Entry 4AE2 (X-ray diffraction, 1.68 A resolution); this record covers chains A and B of the 3 polymer chains in the assembly.

# Chain A (and B)
Protein: Collagen alpha-1(III) chain
From: Homo sapiens
Notes: fragment: cpropeptide of procollagen iii, residues 1222-1466; chain B of this document is another copy of the same molecule, construct and numbering; everything in this record applies to it too
Reference sequence: P02461 (CO3A1_HUMAN); residues 1-245 here correspond to UniProt positions 1222-1466 (UniProt number = residue number + 1221)
Amino-acid sequence (256 residues; row label = number of the first residue in the row; numbers below 1 keep their minus sign (Glu-10 is residue -10)):
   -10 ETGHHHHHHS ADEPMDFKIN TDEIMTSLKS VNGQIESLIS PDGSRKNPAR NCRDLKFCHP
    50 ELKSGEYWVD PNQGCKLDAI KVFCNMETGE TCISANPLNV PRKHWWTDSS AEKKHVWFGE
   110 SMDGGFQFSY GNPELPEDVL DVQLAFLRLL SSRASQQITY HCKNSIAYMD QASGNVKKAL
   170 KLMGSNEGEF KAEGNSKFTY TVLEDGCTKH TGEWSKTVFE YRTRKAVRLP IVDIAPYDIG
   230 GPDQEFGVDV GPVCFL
Unresolved in the structure: -10 to 29, 98-101 (chain B: -10 to 29, 100-101)
Differences from the reference sequence: expression tag (-10 to 0); variant Gln132 (His1353 in P02461); engineered mutation Gln146 (Asn1367 in P02461)
Curated features (UniProtKB/Swiss-Prot):
  - binding site (Ca(2+)): Asp59, Asn61, Gln62, Cys64, Asp67
Cystine bridges: Cys41-Cys73, Cys81-Cys243, Cys151-Cys196
Bound ions: Ca2+: Asp59, Asn61, Gln62, Cys64, Asp67
What the authors report for this chain:
  - Ca2+ coordination: Cys64
  - Ca2+ coordination through a water molecule: Asp43
  - binding site for Ca2+: Asp59 to Ala68
  - specificity-determining residues: Gly120 to Val131, Ser140 to Arg142

# How chain A and chain B interact
Disulfides between the chains: Cys47(A)-Cys64(B)
Residue-residue contacts - 28 pairs, chain A then chain B:
  Arg39(A) - Asn61(B)  hydrogen bond (side chain-backbone)
  Arg39(A) - Phe135(B)
  Arg42(A) - Pro125(B)
  Arg42(A) - Asp127(B)  salt bridge
  Arg42(A) - Val128(B)
  Asp43(A) - Gly63(B)
  Asp43(A) - Cys64(B)  hydrogen bond (side chain-backbone)
  Phe46(A) - Leu66(B)
  Phe46(A) - Asp67(B)
  Phe46(A) - Leu124(B)  hydrophobic
  Cys47(A) - Cys64(B)  disulfide
  Leu138(A) - Leu138(B)  hydrophobic
  Leu139(A) - Val131(B)
  Leu139(A) - Ala134(B)
  Leu139(A) - Phe135(B)  hydrophobic
  Leu139(A) - Leu138(B)  hydrophobic
  Ser141(A) - Asp127(B)
  Ser141(A) - Asp130(B)  hydrogen bond
  Ser141(A) - Val131(B)
  Arg142(A) - Glu126(B)  salt bridge
  Arg142(A) - Asp127(B)
  Arg142(A) - Asp130(B)  salt bridge
  Lys186(A) - Glu176(B)  salt bridge
  Lys214(A) - Ser174(B)  hydrogen bond (side chain-backbone)
  Lys214(A) - Glu176(B)
  Arg217(A) - Glu176(B)  salt bridge
  Leu245(A) - Asp127(B)
  Leu245(A) - Val131(B)
Other interface residues (no listed pair), chain A (15 interface residues in all): Gln62, Ser140
Other interface residues (no listed pair), chain B (21 interface residues in all): Gln62, Lys65, Leu139, Asn175
From the paper, about this interface:
  - specific contacts: Arg42(A)-Asp127(B), Arg142(A)-Glu126(B) (salt bridge), Arg142(A)-Asp130(B) (salt bridge), Lys186(A)-Glu176(B), Arg217(A)-Glu176(B), Cys64(B)-Cys47(A) (covalent link)
  - interface residues, chain A: Leu245(A)

# Overview
The interface between chain A and chain B involves 15 residues on one side and 21 on the other, with 1
disulfide bond, 4 hydrogen bonds and 5 salt bridges. Polar pairs include Arg42(A)-Asp127(B),
Arg142(A)-Glu126(B) and Arg142(A)-Asp130(B). The authors report contacts between Arg42(A) and Asp127(B),
Lys186(A) and Glu176(B) and Arg217(A) and Glu176(B) among others; salt bridges between Arg142(A) and Glu126(B)
and Arg142(A) and Asp130(B). From the paper: a binding site for Ca2+ at Asp59(A); the interface residue
Leu245(A).
Both chains are Collagen alpha-1(III) chain (Homo sapiens). Entry 4AE2 (Crystal structure of Human fibrillar
procollagen type III C- propeptide trimer) was determined by X-ray diffraction together with 4AEJ and 4AK3
from the same study.
